PDB entry 7P7O | X-ray diffraction, 1.87 A resolution | chains AAA and CCC of the 3 polymer chains in the assembly

# Chain AAA
Molecule: Urease subunit gamma
Organism: Sporosarcina pasteurii
Notes: EC 3.5.1.5
UniProt: P41022 (URE3_SPOPA); numbering as in UniProt (aligned over 1-100)
Amino-acid sequence (100 residues; numbered 1 to 100; the number before each row is that of its first residue):
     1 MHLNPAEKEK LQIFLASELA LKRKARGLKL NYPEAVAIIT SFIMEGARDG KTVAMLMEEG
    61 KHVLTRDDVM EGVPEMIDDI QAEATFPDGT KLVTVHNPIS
Construct notes: variant Ala-20 (Leu in P41022), Lys-22 (Arg in P41022)
Modified residues: Met-1 (N-carboxymethionine; CXM)

# Chain CCC
Molecule: Urease subunit alpha
Organism: Sporosarcina pasteurii
Notes: EC 3.5.1.5
UniProt: P41020 (URE1_SPOPA); residue numbers follow UniProt; this construct covers 1-34, 36-570
Amino-acid sequence (570 residues; numbered 1 to 570; the number before each row is that of its first residue):
     1 MKINRQQYAE SYGPTVGDQV RLADTDLWIE VEKDYTTYGD EANFGGGKVL REGMGENGTY
    61 TRTENVLDLL LTNALILDYT GIYKADIGVK DGYIVGIGKG GNPDIMDGVT PNMIVGTATE
   121 VIAAEGKIVT AGGIDTHVHF INPDQVDVAL ANGITTLFGG GTGPAEGSKA TTVTPGPWNI
   181 EKMLKSTEGL PINVGILGKG HGSSIAPIME QIDAGAAGLK IHEDWGATPA SIDRSLTVAD
   241 EADVQVAIHS DTLNEAGFLE DTLRAINGRV IHSFHVEGAG GGHAPDIMAM AGHPNVLPSS
   301 TNPTRPFTVN TIDEHLDMLM VCHHLKQNIP EDVAFADSRI RPETIAAEDI LHDLGIISMM
   361 STDALAMGRA GEMVLRTWQT ADKMKKQRGP LAEEKNGSDN FRAKRYVSKY TINPAIAQGI
   421 AHEVGSIEEG KFADLVLWEP KFFGVKADRV IKGGIIAYAQ IGDPSASIPT PQPVMGRRMY
   481 GTVGDLIHDT NITFMSKSSI QQGVPAKLGL KRRIGTVKNC RNIGKKDMKW NDVTTDIDIN
   541 PETYEVKVDG EVLTCEPVKE LPMAQRYFLF
Not modelled in the structure: 331-337
Construct notes: insertion (35)
Modified residues: Lys-220 (lysine nz-carboxylic acid; KCX)
Metal / ion sites: Ni2+ site 1: His-137, His-139, Lys-220, Asp-363 (together with oxygen atom); Ni2+ site 2: Lys-220, His-249, His-275 (together with oxygen atom); triethylphosphanuidylgold(1+) Au site 1 near Cys-322 (its only coordinating residue here); triethylphosphanuidylgold(1+) Au site 2 near Cys-555 (its only coordinating residue here)
Small-molecule neighbours:
  - triethylphosphanuidylgold(1+) (AUF), molecule 1: Lys-169, Ala-170, Met-318, Val-321, Cys-322, Leu-325, Gln-327, Ala-366, Met-367, Ile-468
  - triethylphosphanuidylgold(1+) (AUF), molecule 2: Ala-279, Gly-280, Gly-281, Met-318, Leu-319, Cys-322, Ile-329, Arg-339, Ile-340, Met-367
  - triethylphosphanuidylgold(1+) (AUF), molecule 3: Gln-387, Arg-388, Thr-554, Cys-555, Glu-556
  - oxygen atom (O): His-137, His-139, Lys-220, His-249, His-275, Gly-280, Asp-363
UniProt features mapped onto this chain:
  - active site: His-323 (Proton donor)
  - binding site (Ni(2+)): His-137, His-139, Lys-220, His-249, His-275, Asp-363
  - binding site (substrate): His-139, Ala-170, His-222, His-249, Ala-366
  - modified residue: Lys-220 (N6-carboxylysine)
Reported in the primary citation:
  - triethylphosphanuidylgold(1+) coordination: Cys-322, Cys-555
  - conformationally variable residues (loop rearrangement, order/disorder transition, side-chain flip): Thr-311 to Ile-340, Asn-540 to Glu-560

# How chain AAA and chain CCC interact
Pairs across the interface - 35 pairs, chain AAA then chain CCC:
  Ala-6(AAA) with Ser-465(CCC)
  Glu-9(AAA) with Pro-464(CCC); Pro-473(CCC); Arg-477(CCC), salt bridge
  Lys-10(AAA) with Asp-463(CCC), salt bridge; Gln-472(CCC)
  Ile-13(AAA) with Gln-472(CCC); Pro-473(CCC), hydrophobic
  Leu-19(AAA) with Leu-569(CCC), hydrophobic; Phe-570(CCC), hydrophobic
  Arg-23(AAA) with Leu-569(CCC), hydrogen bond (side chain-backbone); Phe-570(CCC)
  Asn-31(AAA) with Gln-565(CCC), hydrogen bond (side chain-backbone); Arg-566(CCC); Phe-568(CCC), hydrogen bond (side chain-backbone)
  Tyr-32(AAA) with Phe-442(CCC), hydrophobic; Arg-566(CCC), hydrogen bond (backbone-backbone)
  Pro-33(AAA) with Arg-566(CCC); Tyr-567(CCC); Phe-568(CCC); Leu-569(CCC)
  Val-36(AAA) with Gln-472(CCC)
  Thr-40(AAA) with Gln-472(CCC)
  Met-70(AAA) with Gln-565(CCC); Arg-566(CCC)
  Glu-71(AAA) with Arg-566(CCC), hydrogen bond (backbone-side chain)
  Met-76(AAA) with Lys-441(CCC), hydrogen bond (backbone-side chain); Tyr-567(CCC), hydrophobic
  Gln-81(AAA) with Ile-468(CCC); Thr-470(CCC), hydrogen bond; Pro-471(CCC); Gln-472(CCC), hydrogen bond (backbone-backbone)
  Glu-83(AAA) with Ala-466(CCC); Ser-467(CCC), hydrogen bond
  Leu-92(AAA) with Pro-471(CCC), hydrophobic
Interface residues without a listed pair, chain AAA (24 interface residues in all): Gln-12, Ala-16, Glu-34, Met-44, Val-73, Asp-78, Ala-82
Interface residues without a listed pair, chain CCC (20 interface residues in all): Met-475

# Overview
24 residues of chain AAA face 20 of chain CCC across their interface, with 9 hydrogen bonds and 2 salt
bridges. Polar contacts include Glu-9(AAA)/Arg-477(CCC), Lys-10(AAA)/Asp-463(CCC) and
Arg-23(AAA)/Leu-569(CCC). Ligands of chain CCC: oxygen atom and 3 copies of triethylphosphanuidylgold(1+).
From the paper: triethylphosphanuidylgold(1+) coordination by Cys-322(CCC) and Cys-555(CCC); conformational
variability at Thr-311(CCC) and Asn-540(CCC).
Here chain AAA is Urease subunit gamma and chain CCC is Urease subunit alpha, both from Sporosarcina
pasteurii. Entry 7P7O (X-RAY CRYSTAL STRUCTURE OF SPOROSARCINA PASTEURII UREASE INHIBITED BY THE
GOLD(I)-DIPHOSPHINE COMPOUND Au(PEt3)2Cl) was determined by X-ray diffraction, deposited together with 7P7N.
